PDB entry 6NCN | X-ray diffraction, 1.82 A resolution | chain A

# Chain A
Protein: Apolipoprotein E
Organism: Homo sapiens
Reference sequence: P02649 (APOE_HUMAN); residues 1-162 here correspond to UniProt positions 20-181 (UniProt number = residue number + 19)
Chain sequence (185 residues; each row starts with the number of its first residue; numbers below 1 keep their minus sign (Gly-19 is residue -19)):
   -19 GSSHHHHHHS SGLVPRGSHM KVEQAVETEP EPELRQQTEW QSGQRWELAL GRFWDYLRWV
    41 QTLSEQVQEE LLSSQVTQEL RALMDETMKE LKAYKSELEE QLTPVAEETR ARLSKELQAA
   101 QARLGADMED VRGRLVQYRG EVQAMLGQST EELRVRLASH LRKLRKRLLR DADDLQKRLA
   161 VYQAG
Not modelled in the structure: -19 to 23, 165
Differences from the reference sequence: expression tag (-19 to 0, 163-165); variant Arg112 (Cys131 in P02649)
Small-molecule neighbours: KJM (1-(3-chlorophenyl)cyclobutane-1-carboximidamide): Trp26, Glu27, Leu30, Gly31, Trp34, Leu149, Ala152, Asp153, Gln156

# In short
Chain A binds compound KJM.
Chain A is Apolipoprotein E (Homo sapiens); the structure, Fragment-based Discovery of an apoE4 Stabilizer,
was determined by X-ray diffraction together with 6NCO from the same study.
